PDB entry 2XVZ | X-ray diffraction, 2.40 A resolution | chain A

== Chain A ==
Name: Chelatase, putative
Organism: Desulfovibrio vulgaris
Notes: EC 4.99.1.3
UniProtKB: Q72EC8 (Q72EC8_DESVH); residues 1-269 here correspond to UniProt positions 29-297 (UniProt number = residue number + 28)
Chain sequence (269 residues; numbered 1 to 269; the number before each row is that of its first residue):
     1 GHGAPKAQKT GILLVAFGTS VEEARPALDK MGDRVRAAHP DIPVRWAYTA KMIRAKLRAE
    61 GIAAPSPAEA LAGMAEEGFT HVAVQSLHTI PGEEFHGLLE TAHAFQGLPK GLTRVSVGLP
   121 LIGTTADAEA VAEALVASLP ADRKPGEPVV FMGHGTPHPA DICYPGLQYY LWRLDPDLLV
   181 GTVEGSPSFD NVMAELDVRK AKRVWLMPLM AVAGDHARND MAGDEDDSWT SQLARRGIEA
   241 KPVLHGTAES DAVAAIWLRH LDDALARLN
Unresolved in the structure: 1-6
Curated features (UniProtKB/Swiss-Prot):
  - active site: His154 (Proton acceptor)
  - binding site (heme): His96
  - binding site (Co(2+)): His154, Glu184, His216
Ion coordination: heme Fe near His96 (its only coordinating residue here); Co2+: His154, His216 (together with peroxide ion); Na+: Tyr164 (together with sulfate ion)
Ligand contacts:
  - peroxide ion: His154, Glu184, His216
  - heme (HEM): Pro91, Phe95, His96, Leu99, Glu100, Leu119, His158, Pro159, Ala160, Ile162
  - peroxide ion (PER): His154, Glu184, His216
From the paper describing this entry:
  - Co2+ coordination: His154, Glu184, His216
  - conformationally variable residues (side-chain flip): His154
  - heme coordination: His96

== Overview ==
Ligands of chain A: heme and peroxide ion. His154 and His216 form the Co2+ site. Curated annotation (UniProt)
lists active-site residue His154, heme-binding residue His96 and 3 Co2+-binding residues. The paper reports
Co2+ coordination by His154, Glu184 and His216; heme coordination by His96.
Chain A is Chelatase, putative (Desulfovibrio vulgaris); the structure, Cobalt chelatase CbiK (periplasmatic)
from Desulvobrio vulgaris Hildenborough (co-crystallized with cobalt), was determined by X-ray diffraction
together with 2XVX, 2XWP, 2XWQ and 2XWS from the same study.
